PDB entry 8HF1 | electron microscopy, 3.70 A resolution | chains A and F of the 13 polymer chains in the assembly

== Chain A ==
Molecule: Dicer-2, isoform A
Organism: Drosophila melanogaster
Notes: EC 3.1.21.1, 3.1.26.-, 3.1.26.3, 3.6.1.3
UniProtKB: A1ZAW0 (A1ZAW0_DROME); residues 2-1722 here = UniProt positions 2-1722
Sequence (1721 residues; numbered 2 to 1722; the number before each row is that of its first residue):
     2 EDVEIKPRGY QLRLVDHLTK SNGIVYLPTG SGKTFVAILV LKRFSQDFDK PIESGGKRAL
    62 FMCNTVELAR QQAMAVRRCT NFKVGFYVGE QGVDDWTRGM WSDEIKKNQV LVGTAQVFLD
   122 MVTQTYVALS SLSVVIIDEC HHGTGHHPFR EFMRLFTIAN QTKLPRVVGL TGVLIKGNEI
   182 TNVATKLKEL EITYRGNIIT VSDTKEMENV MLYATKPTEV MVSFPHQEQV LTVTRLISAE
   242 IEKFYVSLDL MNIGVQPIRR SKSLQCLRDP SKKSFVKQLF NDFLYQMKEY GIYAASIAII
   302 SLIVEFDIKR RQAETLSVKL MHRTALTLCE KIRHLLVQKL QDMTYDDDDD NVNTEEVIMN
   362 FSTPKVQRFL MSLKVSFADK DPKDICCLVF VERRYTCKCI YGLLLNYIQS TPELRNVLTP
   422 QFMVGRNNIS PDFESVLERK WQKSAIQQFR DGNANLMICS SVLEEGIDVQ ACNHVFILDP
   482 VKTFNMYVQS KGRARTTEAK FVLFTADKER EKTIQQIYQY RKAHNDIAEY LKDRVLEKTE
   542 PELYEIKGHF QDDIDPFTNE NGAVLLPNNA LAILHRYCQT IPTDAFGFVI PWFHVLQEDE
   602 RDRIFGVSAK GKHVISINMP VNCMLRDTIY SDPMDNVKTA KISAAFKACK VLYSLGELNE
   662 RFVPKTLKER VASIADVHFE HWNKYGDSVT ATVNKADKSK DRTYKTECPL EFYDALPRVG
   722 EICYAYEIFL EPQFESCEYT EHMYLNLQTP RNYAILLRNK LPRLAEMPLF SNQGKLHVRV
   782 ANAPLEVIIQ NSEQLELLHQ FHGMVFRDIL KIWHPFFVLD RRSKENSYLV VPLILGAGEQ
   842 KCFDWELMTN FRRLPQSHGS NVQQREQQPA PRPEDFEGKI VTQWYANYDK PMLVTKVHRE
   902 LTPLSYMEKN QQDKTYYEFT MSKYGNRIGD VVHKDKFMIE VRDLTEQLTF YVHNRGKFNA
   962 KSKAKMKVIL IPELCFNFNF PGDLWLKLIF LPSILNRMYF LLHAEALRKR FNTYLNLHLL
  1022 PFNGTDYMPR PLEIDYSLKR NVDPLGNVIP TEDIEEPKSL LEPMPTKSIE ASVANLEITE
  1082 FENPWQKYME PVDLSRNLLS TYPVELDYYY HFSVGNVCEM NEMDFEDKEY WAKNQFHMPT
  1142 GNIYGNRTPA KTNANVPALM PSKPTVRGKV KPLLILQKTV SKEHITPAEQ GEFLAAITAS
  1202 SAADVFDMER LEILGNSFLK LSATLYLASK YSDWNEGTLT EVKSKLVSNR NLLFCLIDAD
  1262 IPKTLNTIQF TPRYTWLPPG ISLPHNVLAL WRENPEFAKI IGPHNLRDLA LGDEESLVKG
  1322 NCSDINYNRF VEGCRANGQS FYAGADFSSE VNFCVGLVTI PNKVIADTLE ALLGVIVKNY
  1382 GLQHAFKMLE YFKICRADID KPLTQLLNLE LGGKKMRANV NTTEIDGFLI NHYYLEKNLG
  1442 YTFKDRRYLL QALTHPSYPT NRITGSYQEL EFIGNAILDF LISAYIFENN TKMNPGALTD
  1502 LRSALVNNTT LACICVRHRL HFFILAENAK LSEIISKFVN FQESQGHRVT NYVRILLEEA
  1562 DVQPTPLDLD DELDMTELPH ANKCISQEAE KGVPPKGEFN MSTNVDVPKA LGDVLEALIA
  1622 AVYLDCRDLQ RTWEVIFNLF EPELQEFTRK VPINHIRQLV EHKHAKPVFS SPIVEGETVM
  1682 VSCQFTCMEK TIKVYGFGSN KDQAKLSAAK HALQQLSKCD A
Not modelled in the structure: 1043-1168, 1560-1593
Differences from the reference sequence: conflict N1217 (Asp in A1ZAW0), N1476 (Asp in A1ZAW0)
What the authors report for this chain:
  - conformationally variable residues (order/disorder transition): T1551 to E1559, V1594 to V1608

== Chain F ==
Molecule: LD06392p
Organism: Drosophila melanogaster
UniProtKB: Q9VLW8 (Q9VLW8_DROME); numbering as in UniProt (aligned over 186-311)
Sequence (126 residues; row label = number of the first residue in the row):
   186 MEESMEELEA LRRKKFTTYW ELKEAGSVDH TGMRLCDRHN YFKNFYPTLK KEAIEAINSD
   246 EYESSKDKAM DVMSSLKITP KISEVESSSL VPLLSVELNC AFDVVLMAKE TDIYDHIIDY
   306 FRTMLI

== Interface between chain A and chain F ==
Contacting residue pairs - 22 pairs, chain A then chain F:
  N888(A) with E248(F), hydrogen bond; D252(F), hydrogen bond
  Y889(A) with E248(F), hydrogen bond (backbone-side chain)
  K891(A) with E248(F), salt bridge
  Y1275(A) with L275(F); V276(F), hydrophobic; T296(F)
  P1304(A) with S272(F); S273(F); S274(F); L275(F), hydrophobic
  H1305(A) with E271(F), salt bridge
  R1308(A) with E269(F), salt bridge; S274(F), hydrogen bond (side chain-backbone); L275(F), hydrogen bond (side chain-backbone); P277(F)
  N1338(A) with E271(F)
  F1348(A) with S273(F)
  E1351(A) with S273(F); S274(F); L275(F)
  V1352(A) with L275(F), hydrophobic
Interface residues without a listed pair, chain A (13 interface residues in all): H815, F1354

== Overview ==
The interface between chain A and chain F involves 13 residues on one side and 11 on the other, with 5
hydrogen bonds and 3 salt bridges. Among the polar pairs are K891(A)-E248(F), H1305(A)-E271(F) and
R1308(A)-E269(F). From the paper: conformational variability at T1551(A) and V1594(A).
Chain A is Dicer-2, isoform A and chain F is LD06392p, both from Drosophila melanogaster; the structure,
DmDcr-2/R2D2/LoqsPD with 19bp-dsRNA in Trimer state, was determined by electron microscopy, deposited together
with 8HF0.
